Entry 3I5F (X-ray diffraction, 3.10 A resolution); this record covers chains B and C of the 3 polymer chains in the assembly.

[Chain B]
Name: Myosin regulatory light chain LC-2, mantle muscle
From: Todarodes pacificus
Reference sequence: P08052 (MLR_TODPA); residues 1-153 here = UniProt positions 1-153
Chain sequence (153 residues; row label = number of the first residue in the row):
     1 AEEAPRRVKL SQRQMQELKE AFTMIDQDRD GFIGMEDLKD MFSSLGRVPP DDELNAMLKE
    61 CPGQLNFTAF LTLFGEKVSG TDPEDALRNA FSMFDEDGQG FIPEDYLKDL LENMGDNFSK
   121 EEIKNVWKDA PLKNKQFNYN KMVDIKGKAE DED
Not modelled in the structure: 1-6, 152-153
UniProt features mapped onto this chain:
  - binding site (Ca(2+)): D26, D28, D30, D37
  - modified residue: A1 (Blocked amino end (Ala))

[Chain C]
Name: Myosin catalytic light chain LC-1, mantle muscle
From: Todarodes pacificus
Reference sequence: P05945 (MLE_TODPA); residues 1-159 here correspond to UniProt positions 2-160 (UniProt number = residue number + 1)
Chain sequence (159 residues; each row starts with the number of its first residue):
     1 SQLTKDEIEE VREVFDLFDF WDGRDGDVDA AKVGDLLRCL GMNPTEAQVH QHGGTKKMGE
    61 KAYKLEEILP IYEEMSSKDT GTAADEFMEA FKTFDREGQG LISSAEIRNV LKMLGERITE
   121 DQCNDIFTFC DIREDIDGNI KYEDLMKKVM AGPFPDKSD

[How chain B and chain C interact]
Contacting residue pairs - 10 pairs, chain B then chain C:
  N113(B) - D22(C)
  N113(B) - G23(C)
  M114(B) - F20(C)
  M114(B) - W21(C)
  G115(B) - F20(C)  hydrogen bond (backbone-backbone)
  G115(B) - G23(C)
  G115(B) - R24(C)  hydrogen bond (backbone-backbone)
  D116(B) - R24(C)  salt bridge
  N117(B) - G23(C)
  N117(B) - R24(C)  hydrogen bond (side chain-backbone)
Other interface residues (no listed pair), chain B (6 interface residues in all): F94

[Summary]
The interface between chain B and chain C involves 6 residues on one side and 5 on the other; the contacts
include 3 hydrogen bonds and 1 salt bridge. Polar contacts include D116(B)-R24(C), N117(B)-R24(C) and
G115(B)-F20(C). UniProt lists 4 Ca2+-binding residues on chain B.
Here chain B is Myosin regulatory light chain LC-2, mantle muscle and chain C is Myosin catalytic light chain
LC-1, mantle muscle, both from Todarodes pacificus. Entry 3I5F (Crystal structure of squid MG.ADP myosin S1)
was determined by X-ray diffraction (same publication as 2EC6, 2OS8, 2OTG, 3I5G, 3I5H and 3I5I).
